5FOS - chains A and C; structure by X-ray diffraction, 1.35 A resolution.

# Chain A
Molecule: DNA repair and recombination protein rada
Organism: Pyrococcus furiosus
Notes: EC 3.6.4.-; fragment: atpase
UniProtKB: O74036 (RADA_PYRFU); numbering as in UniProt; present here: 108-290, 303-349
Sequence (231 residues; each row starts with the number of its first residue; note: 12 numbers in that range are skipped by the numbering (no residue carries them; nothing is unmodelled there)):
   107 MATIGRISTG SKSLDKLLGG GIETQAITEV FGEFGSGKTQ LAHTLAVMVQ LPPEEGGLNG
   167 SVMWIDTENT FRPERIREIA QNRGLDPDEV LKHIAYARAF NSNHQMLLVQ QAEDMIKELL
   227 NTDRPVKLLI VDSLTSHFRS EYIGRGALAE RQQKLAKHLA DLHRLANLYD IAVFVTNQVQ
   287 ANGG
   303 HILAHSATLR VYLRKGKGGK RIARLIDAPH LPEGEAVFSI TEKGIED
Disordered / not traced: 107, 286-290
Construct notes: expression tag (107); engineered mutation Met169 (Ile in O74036), Ala201 (Tyr in O74036), Tyr202 (Val in O74036), Met221 (Lys in O74036), Asn288 (Arg in O74036)
Curated features (UniProtKB/Swiss-Prot):
  - binding site (ATP): Gly138 to Thr145
From the paper describing this entry:
  - conformationally variable residues (side-chain flip): Arg204
  - contacts within the chain: Glu219-Arg270 (salt bridge)
  - mutagenesis - E219S/D220A: decreased stability
  - mutagenesis - K198D/H199N/I200V: increased binding to BRC4

# Chain C
Molecule: DNA repair and recombination protein rada
Notes: EC 3.6.4.-; fragment: oligomerisation peptide
UniProtKB: O74036 (RADA_PYRFU); residues 93-108 here = UniProt positions 93-108
Sequence (17 residues; row label = number of the first residue in the row):
    93 NLGTFMRADE YLKKRAX
Disordered / not traced: 93
Construct notes: amidation (109)
Modified positions: NH2 (amino group) at position 109

# Interface between chain A and chain C
Contacting residue pairs (30):
  Met169(A) - Phe97(C)  hydrophobic
  Trp170(A) - Phe97(C)
  Ile171(A) - Phe97(C)  hydrophobic
  Phe177(A) - Ala100(C)  hydrophobic
  Phe177(A) - Tyr103(C)  hydrophobic
  Pro179(A) - Tyr103(C)  hydrophobic
  Pro179(A) - Leu104(C)  hydrophobic
  Glu180(A) - Leu104(C)
  Arg183(A) - Leu104(C)
  Leu197(A) - Ala100(C)  hydrogen bond (backbone-backbone)
  Leu197(A) - Asp101(C)
  Leu197(A) - Leu104(C)  hydrophobic
  Lys198(A) - Arg99(C)
  Lys198(A) - Asp101(C)
  Ile200(A) - Met98(C)
  Ile200(A) - Arg99(C)
  Ile200(A) - Ala100(C)  hydrogen bond (backbone-backbone)
  Ala201(A) - Phe97(C)
  Ala201(A) - Met98(C)
  Tyr202(A) - Thr96(C)
  Tyr202(A) - Phe97(C)
  Tyr202(A) - Met98(C)  hydrogen bond (backbone-backbone)
  Tyr202(A) - Tyr103(C)
  Ala203(A) - Thr96(C)
  Ala203(A) - Phe97(C)  hydrophobic
  Phe206(A) - Leu94(C)  hydrophobic
  His210(A) - Gly95(C)  hydrogen bond (side chain-backbone)
  Leu214(A) - Phe97(C)
  Gln217(A) - Thr96(C)  hydrogen bond
  Ala218(A) - Phe97(C)
Other interface residues (no listed pair), chain A (20 interface residues in all): Asn175, Arg204
Other interface residues (no listed pair), chain C (11 interface residues in all): Arg107

# Summary
Chain A and chain C form an interface of 20 and 11 residues respectively, with 5 hydrogen bonds. Polar
contacts include His210(A)-Gly95(C), Gln217(A)-Thr96(C) and Leu197(A)-Ala100(C). UniProt lists 8 ATP-binding
residues on chain A. From the paper: E219S/D220A of chain A reduce stability; conformational variability at
Arg204(A).
Here chain A is DNA repair and recombination protein rada (Pyrococcus furiosus) and chain C is DNA repair and
recombination protein rada. Entry 5FOS (Humanised monomeric rada in complex with oligomerisation peptide) was
determined by X-ray diffraction.
